PDB entry 5TDU | X-ray diffraction, 1.74 A resolution | chains A and C of the 4 polymer chains in the assembly

Chain A:
Molecule: Toluene-4-monooxygenase system protein A
Source organism: Pseudomonas mendocina
Notes: EC 1.14.13.-
UniProt: Q00456 (TMOA_PSEME); residue numbers follow UniProt; this construct covers 1-493
Amino-acid sequence (493 residues; row label = number of the first residue in the row):
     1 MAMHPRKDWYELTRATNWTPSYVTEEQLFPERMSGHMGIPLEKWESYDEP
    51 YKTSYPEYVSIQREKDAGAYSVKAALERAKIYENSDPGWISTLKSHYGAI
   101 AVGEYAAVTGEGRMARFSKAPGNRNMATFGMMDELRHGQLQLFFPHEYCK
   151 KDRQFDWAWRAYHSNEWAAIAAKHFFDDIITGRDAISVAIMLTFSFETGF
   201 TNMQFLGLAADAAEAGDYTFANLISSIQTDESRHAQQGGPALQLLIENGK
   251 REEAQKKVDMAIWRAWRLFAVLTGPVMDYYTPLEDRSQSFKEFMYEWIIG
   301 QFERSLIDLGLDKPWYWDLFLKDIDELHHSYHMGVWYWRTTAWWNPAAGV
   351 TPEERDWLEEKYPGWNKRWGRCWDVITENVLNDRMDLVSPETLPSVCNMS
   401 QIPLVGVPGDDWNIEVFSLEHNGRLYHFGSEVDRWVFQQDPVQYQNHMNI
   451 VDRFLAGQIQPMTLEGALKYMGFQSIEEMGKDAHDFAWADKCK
Unresolved in the structure: 1, 492-493
Construct notes: conflict W336 (Leu in Q00456), Y337 (Asp in Q00456)
Ion coordination: Fe ion site 1: E104, E134, H137 (together with P-cresol); Fe ion site 2: E134, E197, E231, H234 (together with P-cresol)
Small-molecule neighbours: P-cresol (PCR): I100, G103, E104, A107, E134, H137, F176, I180, F196, E197, T201, F205, E231, H234

Chain C:
Molecule: Toluene-4-monooxygenase system protein B
Source organism: Pseudomonas mendocina
Notes: EC 1.14.13.-
UniProt: Q00457 (TMOB_PSEME); residues 1-84 here = UniProt positions 1-84
Amino-acid sequence (84 residues; row label = number of the first residue in the row):
     1 MSAFPVHAAFEKDFLVQLVVVDLNDSMDQVAEKVAYHCVNRRVAPREGVM
    51 RVRKHRSTELFPRDMTIAESGLNPTEVIDVVFEE
Unresolved in the structure: 1

Interface between chain A and chain C:
Contacting residue pairs - 64 pairs, chain A then chain C:
  S330(A) with F14(C)
  M333(A) with F14(C), hydrophobic
  G334(A) with F14(C)
  Y337(A) with R41(C), hydrogen bond; R42(C)
  W338(A) with L15(C), hydrophobic; Q17(C)
  C372(A) with R42(C)
  V375(A) with N40(C); R41(C); R42(C); V43(C); A44(C)
  I376(A) with R41(C)
  N379(A) with N40(C), hydrogen bond (side chain-backbone)
  D386(A) with R41(C), hydrogen bond (backbone-side chain)
  L387(A) with N40(C); R41(C)
  S389(A) with R41(C), hydrogen bond (backbone-side chain)
  E391(A) with Y36(C), hydrogen bond; R41(C), salt bridge
  T392(A) with Q17(C); L18(C), hydrogen bond (side chain-backbone); H37(C)
  L393(A) with Q17(C); L18(C), hydrogen bond (backbone-backbone)
  P394(A) with L15(C), hydrophobic; V16(C)
  S395(A) with H7(C), hydrogen bond; V16(C), hydrogen bond (backbone-backbone); Q17(C), hydrogen bond (side chain-backbone); L18(C), hydrogen bond (side chain-backbone)
  L404(A) with L15(C); V16(C), hydrogen bond (backbone-backbone)
  V405(A) with F14(C)
  G406(A) with F14(C), hydrogen bond (backbone-backbone)
  P408(A) with K12(C); D13(C); F14(C), hydrophobic
  G409(A) with K12(C), hydrogen bond (backbone-backbone)
  W412(A) with F10(C), hydrogen bond (side chain-backbone); E11(C); K12(C); D13(C), hydrogen bond (side chain-backbone); V81(C), hydrophobic
  N413(A) with R56(C), hydrogen bond
  I414(A) with A9(C), hydrophobic; F14(C); L15(C); V16(C), hydrophobic; H55(C); R56(C), hydrogen bond (backbone-side chain)
  E415(A) with H55(C); R56(C), salt bridge
  V416(A) with V16(C), hydrophobic; H55(C), hydrogen bond (backbone-side chain)
  L425(A) with T75(C); E76(C)
  H427(A) with H7(C); T75(C), hydrogen bond (side chain-backbone); V77(C)
  F454(A) with L18(C), hydrophobic
  L455(A) with P5(C), hydrophobic; T75(C)
Interface residues without a listed pair, chain A (37 interface residues in all): R371, P390, V407, D410, S418, V451
Interface residues without a listed pair, chain C (26 interface residues in all): R53

In short:
37 residues of chain A face 26 of chain C across their interface; the contacts include 20 hydrogen bonds and 2
salt bridges. Polar pairs include E391(A)-R41(C), E415(A)-R56(C) and Y337(A)-R41(C). Bound to chain A:
P-cresol. E104(A), E134(A) and H137(A) coordinate Fe ion site 1.
Chain A is Toluene-4-monooxygenase system protein A and chain C is Toluene-4-monooxygenase system protein B,
both from Pseudomonas mendocina; the structure, Toluene 4-monooxygenase (T4moHD) bound to product after
turnover in crystal, was determined by X-ray diffraction together with 5TDS, 5TDT and 5TDV from the same
study.
